4CU4 - chains A and B; structure by X-ray diffraction, 2.30 A resolution.

[Chain A]
Molecule: Ferrichrome-iron receptor
Source organism: Escherichia coli STR. K-12 SUBSTR. MG1655
Reference sequence: P06971 (FHUA_ECOLI); the construct has insertions or renumbered stretches relative to UniProt, so the offset changes along the chain: 20-405 = UniProt 53-438; 417-725 = UniProt 439-747
Sequence (706 residues; numbered 20 to 725; the number before each row is that of its first residue):
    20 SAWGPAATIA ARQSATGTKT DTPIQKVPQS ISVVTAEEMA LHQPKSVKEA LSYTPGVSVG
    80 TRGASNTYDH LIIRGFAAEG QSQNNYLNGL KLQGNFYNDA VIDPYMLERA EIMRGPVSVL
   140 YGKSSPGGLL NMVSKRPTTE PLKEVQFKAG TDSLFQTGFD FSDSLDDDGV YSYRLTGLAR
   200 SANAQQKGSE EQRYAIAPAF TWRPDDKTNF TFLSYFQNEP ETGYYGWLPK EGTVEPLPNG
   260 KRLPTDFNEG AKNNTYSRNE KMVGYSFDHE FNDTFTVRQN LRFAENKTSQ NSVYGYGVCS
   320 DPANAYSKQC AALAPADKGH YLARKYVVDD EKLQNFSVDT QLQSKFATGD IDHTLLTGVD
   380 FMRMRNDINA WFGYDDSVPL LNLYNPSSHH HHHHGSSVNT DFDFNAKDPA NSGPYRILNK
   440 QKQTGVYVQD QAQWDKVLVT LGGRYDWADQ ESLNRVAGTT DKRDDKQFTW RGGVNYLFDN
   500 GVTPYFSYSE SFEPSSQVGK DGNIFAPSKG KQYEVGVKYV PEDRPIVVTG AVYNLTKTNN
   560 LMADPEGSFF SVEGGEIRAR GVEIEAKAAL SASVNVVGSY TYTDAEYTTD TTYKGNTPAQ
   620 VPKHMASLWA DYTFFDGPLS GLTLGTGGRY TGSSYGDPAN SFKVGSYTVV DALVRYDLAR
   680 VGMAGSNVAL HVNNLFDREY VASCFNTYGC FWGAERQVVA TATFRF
Disordered / not traced: 405-417
Disulfides: Cys-318/Cys-329, Cys-703/Cys-709
Differences from the reference sequence: expression tag (406-416)
Ligand contacts:
  - 1,2-diacyl-glycerol-3-sn-phosphate (3PH): Phe-286, His-288, Phe-290
  - diphosphate / 3-hydroxy-tetradecanoic acid / 2-amino-2-deoxy-beta-D-glucopyranose / L-glycero-alpha-D-manno-heptopyranose / 3-deoxy-manno-oct-2-ulosonic acid / myristic acid / 2-amino-2-deoxy-alpha-D-glucopyranose: Phe-231, Phe-235, Lys-280, Val-282, Gly-283, Tyr-284, Gln-298, Leu-300, Phe-302, Glu-304, Lys-351, Gln-353, Phe-355, Val-357, Phe-380, Arg-382, Arg-384, Asp-386, Leu-437, Lys-439, Lys-441, Leu-472, Arg-474
UniProt features mapped onto this chain:
  - binding site (ferrichrome): Arg-81, Gln-100, Phe-115, Tyr-116, Tyr-244 to Trp-246, Tyr-313 to Tyr-315, Phe-391, Ala-713
  - motif: Gly-708 to Phe-725 (TonB C-terminal box)
  - site: Pro-544 (Interaction with phage T5 RBP-pb5)

[Chain B]
Molecule: Microcin J25
Source organism: Escherichia coli STR. K-12 SUBSTR. MC4100
Reference sequence: Q9X2V7 (MCJA_ECOLX); residues 1-21 here correspond to UniProt positions 38-58 (UniProt number = residue number + 37)
Sequence (21 residues; row label = number of the first residue in the row):
     1 GGAGHVPEYF VGIGTPISFY G
UniProt features mapped onto this chain:
  - site: Gly-4 (Essential for permeation into bacteria), Pro-7 (Essential for permeation into bacteria), Tyr-9 (Essential for permeation into bacteria and for RNAP inhibition), Phe-10 (Essential for permeation into bacteria), Phe-19 (Essential for permeation into bacteria), Tyr-20 (Essential for permeation into bacteria)
  - cross-link: Gly-1 to Glu-8 (Isoglutamyl glycine isopeptide (Gly-Glu))
From the paper describing this entry:
  - conformationally variable residues (loop rearrangement): Tyr-9 to Ser-18
  - contacts within the chain: Gly-1/Glu-8

[Interface between chain A and chain B]
Residue-residue contacts - 39 pairs, chain A then chain B:
  Glu-98(A) / Ala-3(B)
  Gly-99(A) / Ala-3(B)
  Gly-99(A) / Gly-4(B)
  Gly-99(A) / His-5(B)
  Gln-100(A) / Ala-3(B)  hydrogen bond (side chain-backbone)
  Gln-100(A) / Gly-4(B)
  Gln-100(A) / His-5(B)
  Gln-100(A) / Gly-21(B)
  Phe-115(A) / Gly-4(B)
  Phe-115(A) / His-5(B)  hydrogen bond (backbone-side chain)
  Tyr-116(A) / His-5(B)  hydrogen bond (side chain-backbone)
  Tyr-116(A) / Val-6(B)
  Trp-246(A) / Val-6(B)  hydrophobic
  Tyr-313(A) / Val-6(B)
  Tyr-315(A) / Pro-7(B)
  Tyr-315(A) / Glu-8(B)
  Tyr-315(A) / Tyr-9(B)  hydrogen bond (side chain-backbone)
  Ala-322(A) / Tyr-9(B)
  Tyr-325(A) / Tyr-9(B)  hydrophobic
  Phe-391(A) / Pro-7(B)  hydrophobic
  Phe-391(A) / Phe-19(B)  hydrophobic
  Tyr-393(A) / Val-11(B)
  Tyr-393(A) / Ile-13(B)  hydrophobic
  Tyr-393(A) / Ile-17(B)
  Pro-428(A) / Ile-13(B)
  Asn-430(A) / Ile-13(B)
  Ser-431(A) / Ile-13(B)
  Pro-433(A) / Ile-17(B)
  Tyr-434(A) / Ile-17(B)  hydrophobic
  Tyr-434(A) / Phe-19(B)
  Ser-515(A) / Ala-3(B)
  Gln-516(A) / Gly-2(B)  hydrogen bond (side chain-backbone)
  Gln-516(A) / Ala-3(B)
  Phe-568(A) / Phe-10(B)  hydrophobic
  Ser-570(A) / Gly-1(B)
  Pro-657(A) / Tyr-20(B)
  Phe-704(A) / Tyr-20(B)  hydrophobic
  Asn-705(A) / Tyr-20(B)  hydrogen bond
  Tyr-707(A) / Tyr-20(B)
Interface residues without a listed pair, chain A (31 interface residues in all): Pro-321, Lys-344, Asp-394, Ala-429, Gly-432, Phe-569
Interface residues without a listed pair, chain B (20 interface residues in all): Gly-12, Thr-15, Pro-16, Ser-18
From the paper, about this interface:
  - residue pairs: Gln-100(A)/Ala-3(B) (hydrogen bond), Phe-115(A)/His-5(B) (hydrogen bond), Tyr-116(A)/His-5(B) (hydrogen bond)

[Summary]
31 residues of chain A face 20 of chain B across their interface; the contacts include 6 hydrogen bonds. Polar
pairs include Gln-100(A)/Ala-3(B), Phe-115(A)/His-5(B) and Tyr-116(A)/His-5(B). The paper describes hydrogen
bonds between Gln-100(A) and Ala-3(B), Phe-115(A) and His-5(B) and Tyr-116(A) and His-5(B). From the paper:
conformational variability at Tyr-9(B); contacts within the chain involving Gly-1(B) and Glu-8(B).
Chain A is Ferrichrome-iron receptor (Escherichia coli STR. K-12 SUBSTR. MG1655) and chain B is Microcin J25
(Escherichia coli STR. K-12 SUBSTR. MC4100); the structure, FhuA from E. coli in complex with the lasso
peptide microcin J25 (MccJ25), was determined by X-ray diffraction.
